Entry 2WJ7 (X-ray diffraction, 2.63 A resolution); this record covers chain A.

== Chain A ==
Name: Alpha-crystallin B chain
Source organism: Homo sapiens
Notes: fragment: alpha-crystallin domain, residues 67-157
UniProt: P02511 (CRYAB_HUMAN); residues 4-94 here correspond to UniProt positions 67-157 (UniProt number = residue number + 63)
Chain sequence (94 residues; row label = number of the first residue in the row):
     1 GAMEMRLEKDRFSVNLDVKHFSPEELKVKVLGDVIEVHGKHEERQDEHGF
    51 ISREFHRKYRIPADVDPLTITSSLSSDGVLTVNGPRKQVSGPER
Unresolved in the structure: 1-2, 88-94
UniProt features mapped onto this chain:
  - binding site (Zn(2+)): H20, H41, E43, H48, H56
  - site: M5 (Susceptible to oxidation)
  - modified residue: K29 (N6-acetyllysine)

== Overview ==
From UniProt: 5 Zn2+-binding residues.
Chain A is Alpha-crystallin B chain (Homo sapiens); the structure, human alphaB crystallin, was determined by
X-ray diffraction (same publication as 2WJ5).
